PDB entry 7ZAZ | X-ray diffraction, 2.00 A resolution | chain AAA

Chain AAA:
Molecule: Prolyl endopeptidase
Organism: Omphalotus olearius
Chain sequence (745 residues; row label = number of the first residue in the row):
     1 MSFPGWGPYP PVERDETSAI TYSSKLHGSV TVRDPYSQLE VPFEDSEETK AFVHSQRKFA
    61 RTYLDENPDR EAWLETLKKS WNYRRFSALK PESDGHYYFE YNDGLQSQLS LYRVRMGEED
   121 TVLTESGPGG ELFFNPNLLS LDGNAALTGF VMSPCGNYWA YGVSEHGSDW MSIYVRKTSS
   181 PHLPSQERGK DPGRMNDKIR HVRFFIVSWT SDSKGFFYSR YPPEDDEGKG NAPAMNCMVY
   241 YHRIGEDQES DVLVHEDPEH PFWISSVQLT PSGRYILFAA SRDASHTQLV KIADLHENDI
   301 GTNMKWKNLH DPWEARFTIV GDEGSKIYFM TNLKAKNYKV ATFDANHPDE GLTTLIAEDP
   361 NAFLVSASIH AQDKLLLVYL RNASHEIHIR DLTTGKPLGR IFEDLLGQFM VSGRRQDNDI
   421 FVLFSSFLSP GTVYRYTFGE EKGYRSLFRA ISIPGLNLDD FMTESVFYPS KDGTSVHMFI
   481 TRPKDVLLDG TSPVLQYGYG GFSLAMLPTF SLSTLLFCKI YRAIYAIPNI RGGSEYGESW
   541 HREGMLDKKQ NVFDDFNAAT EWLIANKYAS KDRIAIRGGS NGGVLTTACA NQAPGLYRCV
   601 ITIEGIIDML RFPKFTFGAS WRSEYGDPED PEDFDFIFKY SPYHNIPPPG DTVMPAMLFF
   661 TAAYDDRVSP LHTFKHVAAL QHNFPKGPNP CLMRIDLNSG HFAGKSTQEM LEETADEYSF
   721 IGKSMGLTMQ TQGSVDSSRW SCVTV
Not modelled in the structure: 1-4, 732-745
Glycans and other covalent adducts: N-benzyloxycarbonyl-L-prolyl-L-prolinal (ZPR) linked to Ser-580
Ligand contacts:
  - bicarbonate ion (BCT), molecule 1: Ile-206, Ser-266, Val-267, Gln-268, Leu-277, Ala-279
  - bicarbonate ion (BCT), molecule 2: His-286, Arg-316, Met-330, Tyr-338, Phe-363, Leu-364, Val-365
  - bicarbonate ion (BCT), molecule 3: Thr-491, Ser-570, Arg-573
  - bicarbonate ion (BCT), molecule 4: Pro-493, Ile-520, Tyr-521, Arg-522, Arg-573, Leu-727, Thr-728, Gln-730
  - bicarbonate ion (BCT), molecule 5: Arg-577, Ile-603, Phe-660, Phe-702, Glu-713, Glu-717
  - bicarbonate ion (BCT), molecule 6: Arg-598, Lys-723, Ser-724
  - bicarbonate ion (BCT), molecule 7: Phe-638, His-644, Asn-645
  - N-benzyloxycarbonyl-L-prolyl-L-prolinal (ZPR): Asp-169, Arg-203, Phe-204, Ile-264, Tyr-499, Phe-502, Asn-581, Phe-617, Trp-621, Tyr-625, Arg-667, Val-668
From the paper describing this entry:
  - mutagenesis - S580A: abolished catalytic activity
  - catalytic residues: Ser-580
  - catalytic residues: Asp-665, His-701 (by similarity / conservation)
  - binding site for N-benzyloxycarbonyl-L-prolyl-L-prolinal: Ser-580
  - conformationally variable residues (loop rearrangement): Leu-139 to Ala-146, Ser-164 to Met-171, Ser-179 to Met-195, Pro-222 to Gly-230, Ile-606, His-701

Overview:
Chain AAA binds 7 copies of bicarbonate ion. Covalently linked N-benzyloxycarbonyl-L-prolyl-L-prolinal: at
Ser-580. The paper reports catalytic residues Ser-580, Asp-665 and His-701; S580A abolishes catalytic
activity.
Chain AAA is Prolyl endopeptidase (Omphalotus olearius); the structure, macrocyclase OphP with ZPP, was
determined by X-ray diffraction, deposited together with 7ZB0, 7ZB1 and 7ZB2.
